Entry 7KR6 (X-ray diffraction, 1.56 A resolution); this record covers chains AAA and BBB.

== Chain AAA (and BBB) ==
Molecule: Glycoside hydrolase family 16 protein
From: Bacteroides ovatus
Notes: chain BBB of this document is another copy of the same molecule, construct and numbering; everything in this record applies to it too
UniProt: A0A1Y4PXW9 (A0A1Y4PXW9_BACOV); numbering as in UniProt (aligned over 21-271)
Chain sequence (272 residues; numbered 0 to 271; the number before each row is that of its first residue; numbering starts at 0):
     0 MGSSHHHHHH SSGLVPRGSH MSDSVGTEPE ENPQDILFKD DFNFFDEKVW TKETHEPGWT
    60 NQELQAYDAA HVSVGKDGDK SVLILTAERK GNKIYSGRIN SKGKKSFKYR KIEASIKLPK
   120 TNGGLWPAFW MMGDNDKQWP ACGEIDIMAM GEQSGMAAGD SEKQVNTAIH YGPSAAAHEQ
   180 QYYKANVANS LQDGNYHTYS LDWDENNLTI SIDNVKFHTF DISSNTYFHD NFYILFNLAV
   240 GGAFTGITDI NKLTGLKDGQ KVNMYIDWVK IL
Disordered / not traced: 0-34, 156
Construct notes: initiating methionine (0); expression tag (1-20); engineered mutation A148 (Glu in A0A1Y4PXW9)

== Interface between chain AAA and chain BBB ==
Contacting residue pairs (25):
  Y170(AAA) with Y182(BBB)
  A175(AAA) with N185(BBB), hydrogen bond (backbone-side chain)
  H177(AAA) with K183(BBB); A184(BBB)
  E178(AAA) with Y182(BBB), hydrogen bond; K183(BBB); A184(BBB)
  Q179(AAA) with Y181(BBB), hydrogen bond; Y182(BBB); K183(BBB), hydrogen bond (backbone-backbone)
  Q180(AAA) with Y181(BBB); Y182(BBB); H217(BBB)
  Y181(AAA) with Q179(BBB); Q180(BBB); Y181(BBB), hydrogen bond (backbone-backbone)
  Y182(AAA) with Y170(BBB); E178(BBB), hydrogen bond; Q179(BBB); Q180(BBB)
  K183(AAA) with E178(BBB); Q179(BBB), hydrogen bond (backbone-backbone)
  A184(AAA) with E178(BBB)
  N185(AAA) with A175(BBB), hydrogen bond (side chain-backbone)
  H217(AAA) with Q180(BBB)
Interface residues without a listed pair, chain AAA (14 interface residues in all): A157, A176
Interface residues without a listed pair, chain BBB (12 interface residues in all): H177

== In short ==
14 residues of chain AAA and 12 residues of chain BBB are in contact; the contacts include 8 hydrogen bonds.
Among the polar pairs are A175(AAA)-N185(BBB), E178(AAA)-Y182(BBB) and Q179(AAA)-Y181(BBB).
Both chains are Glycoside hydrolase family 16 protein (Bacteroides ovatus). Entry 7KR6 (Glycoside hydrolase
family 16 endo-glucanase from Bacteroides ovatus in complex with G4G3G-2F-DNP) was determined by X-ray
diffraction, deposited together with 6VHO.
